PDB entry 1AQ3 | X-ray diffraction, 2.80 A resolution | chains R and A of the 5 polymer chains in the assembly

[Chain R]
Molecule: 19-nt RNA strand
Notes: fragment: replicase operator hairpin, 19 nucleotides
Sequence (19 nucleotides; numbered 1 to 19; the number before each row is that of its first residue):
     1 ACAUGAGGAU UACCCAUGU
Unresolved in the structure: 1-2, 19

[Chain A]
Molecule: Protein (bacteriophage MS2 coat protein)
From: Enterobacterio phage MS2
UniProt: P03612 (COAT_BPMS2); residues 1-129 here = UniProt positions 1-129
Chain sequence (129 residues; numbered 1 to 129; the number before each row is that of its first residue):
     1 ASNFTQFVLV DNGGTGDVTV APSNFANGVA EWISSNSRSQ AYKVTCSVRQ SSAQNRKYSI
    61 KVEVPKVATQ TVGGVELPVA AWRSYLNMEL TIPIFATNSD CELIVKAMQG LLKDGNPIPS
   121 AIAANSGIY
Differences from the reference sequence: engineered mutation Ser59 (Thr in P03612)

[How chain R and chain A interact]
Residue-residue contacts - 12 pairs, chain R then chain A:
  A3(R) with Arg49(A), salt bridge to the phosphate; Ser51(A), phosphate contact
  U11(R) with Glu63(A), hydrogen bond to the sugar; Tyr85(A), stacking on the base; Asn87(A), hydrogen bond to the base
  A12(R) with Val29(A), base contact; Lys43(A), salt bridge to the phosphate; Thr45(A), hydrogen bond to the base; Cys46(A), base contact; Ser47(A), hydrogen bond to the base; Ser59(A), hydrogen bond to the base; Lys61(A), hydrogen bond to the sugar
Also at the interface, not in a pair above, chain R (5 interface residues in all): A9, U10
Also at the interface, not in a pair above, chain A (14 interface residues in all): Lys57, Ile60

[Summary]
5 residues of chain R face 14 of chain A across their interface; the contacts include 6 hydrogen bonds, 2 salt
bridges and 1 aromatic stacking contact. Polar pairs include U11(R)-Asn87(A), A12(R)-Thr45(A) and
A12(R)-Ser47(A).
Chain R is a 19-nt RNA strand and chain A is Protein (bacteriophage MS2 coat protein) (Enterobacterio phage
MS2); the structure, Bacteriophage MS2 capsid protein/RNA complex, was determined by X-ray diffraction,
deposited together with 1AQ4, 1MVA and 1MVB.
